Entry 2G5H (X-ray diffraction, 2.50 A resolution); this record covers chains B and C of the 3 polymer chains in the assembly.

== Chain B ==
Protein: Aspartyl/glutamyl-tRNA(Asn/Gln) amidotransferase subunit B
Source organism: Staphylococcus aureus
Notes: EC 6.3.5.-
Reference sequence: P64201 (GATB_STAAM); numbering as in UniProt (aligned over 1-475)
Sequence (483 residues; row label = number of the first residue in the row):
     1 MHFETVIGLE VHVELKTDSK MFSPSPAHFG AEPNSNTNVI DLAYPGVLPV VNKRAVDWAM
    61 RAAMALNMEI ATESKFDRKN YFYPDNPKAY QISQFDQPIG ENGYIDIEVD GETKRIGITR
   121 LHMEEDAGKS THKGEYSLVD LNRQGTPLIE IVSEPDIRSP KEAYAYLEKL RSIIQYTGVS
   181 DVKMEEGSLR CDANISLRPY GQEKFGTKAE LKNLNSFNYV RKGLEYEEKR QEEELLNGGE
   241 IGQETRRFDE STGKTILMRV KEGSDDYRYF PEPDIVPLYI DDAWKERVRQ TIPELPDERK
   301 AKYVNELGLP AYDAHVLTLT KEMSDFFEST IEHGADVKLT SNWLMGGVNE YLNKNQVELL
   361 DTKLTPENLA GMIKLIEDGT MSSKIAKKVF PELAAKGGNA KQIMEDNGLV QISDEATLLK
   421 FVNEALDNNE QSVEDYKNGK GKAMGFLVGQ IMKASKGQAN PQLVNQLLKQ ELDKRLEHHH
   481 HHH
Not modelled in the structure: 1-2, 401-483
Differences from the reference sequence: expression tag (476-483)
Bound ions: Mg2+: His-12, Glu-124, Glu-150
From the paper describing this entry:
  - Mg2+ coordination: His-12, Glu-124, Glu-150
  - catalytic residues: Lys-79 (proposed by the authors, not directly observed)

== Chain C ==
Protein: Aspartyl/glutamyl-tRNA(Asn/Gln) amidotransferase subunit C
Source organism: Staphylococcus aureus
Notes: EC 6.3.5.-
Reference sequence: P68807 (GATC_STAAM); residues 1-100 here = UniProt positions 1-100
Sequence (100 residues; numbered 1 to 100; the number before each row is that of its first residue):
     1 MTKVTREEVE HIANLARLQI SPEETEEMAN TLESILDFAK QNDSADTEGV EPTYHVLDLQ
    61 NVLREDKAIK GIPQELALKN AKETEDGQFK VPTIMNEEDA
Not modelled in the structure: 1

== Chain B / chain C interface ==
Contacting residue pairs (78; chain B residue first):
  Thr-17(B) with Asp-66(C)
  Asp-18(B) with Asp-66(C), hydrogen bond (backbone-side chain); Ala-68(C)
  Ser-19(B) with Arg-64(C), hydrogen bond; Asp-66(C), hydrogen bond (backbone-side chain); Lys-67(C); Ala-68(C)
  Lys-20(B) with Arg-64(C), hydrogen bond (backbone-side chain)
  Met-21(B) with Arg-64(C)
  Phe-22(B) with Arg-64(C)
  Ser-23(B) with Arg-64(C), hydrogen bond (backbone-side chain)
  Pro-24(B) with Arg-64(C); Ala-68(C); Ile-69(C), hydrogen bond (backbone-backbone)
  Ser-25(B) with Ile-69(C)
  Pro-26(B) with Ala-68(C), hydrophobic; Ile-69(C)
  Pro-33(B) with Gln-74(C), hydrogen bond (backbone-side chain); Asp-86(C); Gly-87(C); Gln-88(C)
  Asn-34(B) with Gln-74(C); Ala-77(C); Gly-87(C), hydrogen bond (side chain-backbone); Gln-88(C); Phe-89(C)
  Ser-35(B) with Ile-72(C)
  Thr-37(B) with Gly-71(C); Ile-72(C), hydrogen bond (backbone-backbone); Ala-77(C)
  Leu-42(B) with Ile-72(C), hydrophobic
  Tyr-44(B) with Asn-80(C), hydrogen bond
  Val-50(B) with Arg-64(C), hydrogen bond (backbone-side chain)
  Val-51(B) with Leu-63(C), hydrophobic; Arg-64(C), hydrogen bond (backbone-backbone)
  Asn-52(B) with Arg-64(C); Asp-66(C), hydrogen bond
  Lys-53(B) with Leu-63(C); Arg-64(C), hydrogen bond (backbone-backbone); Glu-65(C), salt bridge
  Arg-54(B) with Asp-66(C), salt bridge
  Phe-82(B) with Leu-15(C); Ala-16(C); Arg-17(C)
  His-132(B) with Thr-93(C)
  Glu-135(B) with Thr-93(C); Ile-94(C)
  Tyr-136(B) with Glu-85(C); Lys-90(C); Val-91(C); Thr-93(C)
  Ser-137(B) with Phe-89(C); Lys-90(C); Val-91(C), hydrogen bond (backbone-backbone); Thr-93(C), hydrogen bond
  Leu-138(B) with Glu-85(C); Gln-88(C); Phe-89(C)
  Val-139(B) with Gln-88(C); Phe-89(C), hydrogen bond (backbone-backbone)
  Asp-140(B) with Gln-88(C)
  Leu-141(B) with Phe-89(C), hydrophobic
  Arg-268(B) with Leu-15(C)
  Pro-271(B) with Tyr-54(C), hydrophobic
  Glu-272(B) with His-55(C), hydrogen bond (backbone-side chain)
  Pro-273(B) with His-55(C)
  Ile-275(B) with His-55(C), hydrogen bond (backbone-side chain)
  Val-276(B) with Leu-59(C); Gln-60(C); Val-62(C)
  Pro-277(B) with His-55(C); Gln-60(C); Asn-61(C), hydrogen bond (backbone-backbone)
  Leu-278(B) with Asn-61(C); Leu-63(C), hydrophobic
  Tyr-279(B) with Gln-60(C); Asn-61(C), hydrogen bond (backbone-side chain)
  Trp-284(B) with Asn-61(C)
Also at the interface, not in a pair above, chain B (44 interface residues in all): Glu-32, Val-56, Pro-84, Asp-266
Also at the interface, not in a pair above, chain C (33 interface residues in all): Lys-70, Leu-76, Pro-92
Interface features reported in the paper:
  - interface residues, chain C: Arg-64(C), Asp-66(C)

== Overview ==
The interface between chain B and chain C involves 44 residues on one side and 33 on the other; the contacts
include 21 hydrogen bonds and 2 salt bridges. Polar contacts include Lys-53(B)/Glu-65(C), Arg-54(B)/Asp-66(C)
and Asp-18(B)/Asp-66(C). His-12(B), Glu-124(B) and Glu-150(B) coordinate Mg2+. The paper reports the catalytic
residue Lys-79(B); interface residues Arg-64(C) and Asp-66(C).
Chain B is Aspartyl/glutamyl-tRNA(Asn/Gln) amidotransferase subunit B and chain C is
Aspartyl/glutamyl-tRNA(Asn/Gln) amidotransferase subunit C, both from Staphylococcus aureus; the structure,
Structure of tRNA-Dependent Amidotransferase GatCAB, was determined by X-ray diffraction together with 2DF4,
2DQN, 2F2A and 2G5I from the same study.
